Entry 6U5F (electron microscopy, 3.80 A resolution); this record covers chains K and Q of the 54 polymer chains in the assembly.

Chain K:
Name: Sheath PA0622
From: Pseudomonas aeruginosa (strain ATCC 15692 / DSM 22644 / CIP 104116 / JCM 14847 / LMG 12228 / 1C / PRS 101 / PAO1)
UniProtKB: G3XD39 (G3XD39_PSEAE); residues 1-386 here = UniProt positions 1-386
Amino-acid sequence (386 residues; row label = number of the first residue in the row):
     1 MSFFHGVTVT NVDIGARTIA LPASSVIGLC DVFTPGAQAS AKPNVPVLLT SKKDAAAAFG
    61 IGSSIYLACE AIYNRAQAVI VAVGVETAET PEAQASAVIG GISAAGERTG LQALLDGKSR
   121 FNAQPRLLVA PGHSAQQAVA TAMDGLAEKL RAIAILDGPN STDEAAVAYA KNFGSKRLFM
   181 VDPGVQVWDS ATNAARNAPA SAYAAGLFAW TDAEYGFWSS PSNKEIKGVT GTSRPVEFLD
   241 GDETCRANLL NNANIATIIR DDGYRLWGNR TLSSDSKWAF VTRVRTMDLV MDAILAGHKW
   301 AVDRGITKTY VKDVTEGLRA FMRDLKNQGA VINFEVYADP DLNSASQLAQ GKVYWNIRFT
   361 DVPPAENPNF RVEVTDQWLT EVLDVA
Disordered / not traced: 1, 385-386

Chain Q:
Name: Tube PA0623
From: Pseudomonas aeruginosa (strain ATCC 15692 / DSM 22644 / CIP 104116 / JCM 14847 / LMG 12228 / 1C / PRS 101 / PAO1)
UniProtKB: Q9I5S9 (Q9I5S9_PSEAE); residues 2-168 here correspond to UniProt positions 1-167 (UniProt number = residue number - 1)
Amino-acid sequence (167 residues; each row starts with the number of its first residue):
     2 MIPQTLTNTN LFIDGVSFAG DVPSLTLPKL AVKTEQYRAG GMDAPVSIDM GLEAMEAKFS
    62 TNGARREALN FFGLADQSAF NGVFRGSFKG QKGASVPVVA TLRGLLKEVD PGDWKAGEKA
   122 EFKYAVAVSY YKLEVDGREV YEIDPVNGVR AINGVDQLAG MRNDLGL
Disordered / not traced: 2

How chain K and chain Q interact:
Contacting residue pairs (19):
  Trp300(K) - Asp15(Q)
  Arg304(K) - Asp15(Q)
  Ile306(K) - Gly16(Q)
  Thr309(K) - Phe13(Q)
  Thr309(K) - Arg86(Q)
  Lys312(K) - Arg86(Q)
  Lys312(K) - Thr102(Q)
  Glu316(K) - Val84(Q)
  Glu316(K) - Thr102(Q)  hydrogen bond
  Glu316(K) - Tyr131(Q)
  Arg319(K) - Lys133(Q)
  Ala320(K) - Arg104(Q)
  Arg323(K) - Tyr131(Q)  hydrogen bond
  Arg323(K) - Asp145(Q)
  Arg323(K) - Asn148(Q)  hydrogen bond (backbone-side chain)
  Lys326(K) - Asn148(Q)
  Lys326(K) - Arg163(Q)
  Lys326(K) - Leu168(Q)  hydrogen bond (side chain-backbone)
  Asn327(K) - Asn148(Q)
Interface residues without a listed pair, chain Q (14 interface residues in all): Val147

Summary:
11 residues of chain K face 14 of chain Q across their interface, with 4 hydrogen bonds. Polar contacts
include Glu316(K)-Thr102(Q), Arg323(K)-Tyr131(Q) and Arg323(K)-Asn148(Q).
Chain K is Sheath PA0622 and chain Q is Tube PA0623, both from Pseudomonas aeruginosa (strain ATCC 15692 / DSM
22644 / CIP 104116 / JCM 14847 / LMG 12228 / 1C / PRS 101 / PAO1); the structure, CryoEM Structure of Pyocin
R2 - precontracted - collar, was determined by electron microscopy together with 6PYT, 6U5B, 6U5J and 6U5K
from the same study.
